Entry 9M6H (electron microscopy, 3.27 A resolution); this record covers chains K and O of the 20 polymer chains in the assembly.

Chain K (and O):
Protein: Flagellar hook-associated protein 2
Source organism: Salmonella enterica subsp. enterica serovar Typhimurium
Notes: chain O of this document is another copy of the same molecule, construct and numbering; everything in this record applies to it too
UniProtKB: P16328 (FLID_SALTY); residue numbers follow UniProt; this construct covers 21-450
Amino-acid sequence (430 residues; each row starts with the number of its first residue):
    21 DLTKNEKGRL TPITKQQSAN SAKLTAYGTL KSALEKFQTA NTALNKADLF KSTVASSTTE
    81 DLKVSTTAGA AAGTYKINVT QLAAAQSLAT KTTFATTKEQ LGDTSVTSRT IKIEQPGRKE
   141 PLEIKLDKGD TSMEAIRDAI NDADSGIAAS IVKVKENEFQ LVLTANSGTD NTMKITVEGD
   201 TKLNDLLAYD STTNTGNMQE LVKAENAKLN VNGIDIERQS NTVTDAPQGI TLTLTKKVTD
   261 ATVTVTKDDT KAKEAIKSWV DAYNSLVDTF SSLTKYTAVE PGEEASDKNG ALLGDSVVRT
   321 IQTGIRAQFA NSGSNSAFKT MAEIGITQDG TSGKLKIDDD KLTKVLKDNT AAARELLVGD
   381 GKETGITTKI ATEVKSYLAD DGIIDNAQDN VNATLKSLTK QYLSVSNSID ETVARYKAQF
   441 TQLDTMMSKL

How chain K and chain O interact:
Residue-residue contacts - 21 pairs, chain K then chain O:
  Gly89(K) with Ile171(O)
  Ala90(K) with Ile171(O), hydrophobic
  Ala91(K) with Ala169(O); Ser170(O)
  Thr94(K) with Ala105(O)
  Tyr95(K) with Val172(O), hydrophobic; Lys173(O)
  Val231(K) with Val174(O), hydrophobic
  Asn232(K) with Ala109(O); Gln180(O), hydrogen bond; Gln219(O), hydrogen bond; Leu221(O)
  Ile234(K) with Glu178(O)
  Ile236(K) with Lys175(O); Glu178(O)
  Arg238(K) with Lys175(O)
  Ser240(K) with Lys175(O), hydrogen bond (backbone-side chain)
  Asp368(K) with Asp164(O)
  Asn369(K) with Asp162(O); Asp164(O)
  Ala371(K) with Asp162(O)
Also at the interface, not in a pair above, chain K (20 interface residues in all): Lys71, Ala92, Gly93, Asp235, Pro247, Thr370
Also at the interface, not in a pair above, chain O (17 interface residues in all): Asn161, Ala168

Overview:
Chain K and chain O form an interface of 20 and 17 residues respectively; the contacts include 3 hydrogen
bonds. Polar pairs include Asn232(K)-Gln180(O), Asn232(K)-Gln219(O) and Ser240(K)-Lys175(O).
Both chains are Flagellar hook-associated protein 2 (Salmonella enterica subsp. enterica serovar Typhimurium).
Entry 9M6H (structure of FliD-FliC at a 10:10 stoichiometry) was determined by electron microscopy.
